Entry 3MNO (X-ray diffraction, 1.55 A resolution); this record covers chains A and B.

== Chain A ==
Protein: Glucocorticoid receptor
Organism: Mus musculus
UniProt: P06537 (GCR_MOUSE); residues 527-783 here = UniProt positions 527-783
Chain sequence (261 residues; row label = number of the first residue in the row):
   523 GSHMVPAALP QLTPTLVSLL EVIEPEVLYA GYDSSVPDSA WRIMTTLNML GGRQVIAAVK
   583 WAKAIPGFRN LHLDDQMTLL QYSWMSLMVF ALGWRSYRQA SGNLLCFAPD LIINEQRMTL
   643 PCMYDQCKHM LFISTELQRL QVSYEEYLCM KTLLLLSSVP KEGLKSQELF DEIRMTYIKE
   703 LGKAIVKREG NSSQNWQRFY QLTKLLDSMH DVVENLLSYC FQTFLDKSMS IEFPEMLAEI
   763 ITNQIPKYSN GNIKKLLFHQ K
Unresolved in the structure: 523-525, 554-556
Construct notes: expression tag (523-526); engineered mutation S608 (Phe in P06537), V611 (Ala in P06537)
Residues lining bound ligands: dexamethasone (DEX): M566, L569, N570, L572, G573, Q576, W606, M607, M610, V611, L614, R617, F629, Q648, M652, L738, Y741, C742, T745, I753, F755, L759

== Chain B ==
Protein: Nuclear receptor coactivator 2 peptide
Notes: fragment: TIF2 coactivator motif, residues 740-752
UniProt: Q61026 (NCOA2_MOUSE); residues 740-752 here = UniProt positions 740-752
Chain sequence (13 residues; numbered 740 to 752; the number before each row is that of its first residue):
   740 KENALLRYLL DKD
Unresolved in the structure: 740, 751-752
Swiss-Prot annotation at these positions:
  - motif: L745 to L749 (LXXLL motif 3)
  - mutagenesis: L744 to L749 (Abolishes interaction with RORC; when associated with 644-A-A-645 and 689-A--A-694)

== How chain A and chain B interact ==
Pairs across the interface - 27 pairs, chain A then chain B:
  I578(A) with L748(B), hydrophobic
  V581(A) with L745(B), hydrophobic; L748(B), hydrophobic; L749(B), hydrophobic
  K585(A) with L748(B), hydrogen bond (side chain-backbone); L749(B), hydrogen bond (side chain-backbone); D750(B)
  L595(A) with R746(B); D750(B)
  D596(A) with R746(B), salt bridge
  Q598(A) with L749(B)
  M599(A) with L745(B); R746(B); L749(B), hydrophobic
  L602(A) with L749(B), hydrophobic
  Q603(A) with N742(B), hydrogen bond; L745(B)
  E757(A) with L744(B)
  M758(A) with L744(B); L748(B), hydrophobic
  E761(A) with E741(B); N742(B); A743(B), hydrogen bond (side chain-backbone); L744(B), hydrogen bond (side chain-backbone); L745(B), hydrogen bond (side chain-backbone)
  N765(A) with E741(B), hydrogen bond (side chain-backbone); N742(B), hydrogen bond
Also at the interface, not in a pair above, chain A (15 interface residues in all): K582, F590

== In short ==
15 residues of chain A face 9 of chain B across their interface, with 8 hydrogen bonds and 1 salt bridge.
Polar pairs include D596(A)-R746(B), K585(A)-L748(B) and K585(A)-L749(B). Chain A binds dexamethasone. From
UniProt: 6 mutagenesis sites on chain B.
Here chain A is Glucocorticoid receptor (Mus musculus) and chain B is Nuclear receptor coactivator 2 peptide.
Entry 3MNO (Crystal structure of the agonist form of mouse glucocorticoid receptor stabilized by (A611V,
F608S) mutations at ...) was determined by X-ray diffraction, deposited together with 3MNE and 3MNP.
